Entry 6YWS (electron microscopy, 2.74 A resolution); this record covers chains A and E of the 45 polymer chains in the assembly.

# Chain A
Molecule: 3464-nt RNA strand
Organism: Neurospora crassa OR74A
Sequence (3464 nucleotides; numbered 1 to 3464 plus 28 insertion-coded residues; 28 numbers in that range are skipped by the numbering (no residue carries them; nothing is unmodelled there); the number before each row is that of its first residue; a row labelled like 1655A-1655Z holds insertion residues (1655A, then the next letters in order)):
     1 AAAUGUAAUG GAUAUAAAGC UUAUGUUUAU AUAUAUAGAC AUAUAUAAGU AUAUAAAGAG
    61 ACUACUACCA AUAGCUACAC UAUGUAUUAA GGAGAGUAUA ACUUAAUUUA UGUUUAUGAU
   121 UUUAUCAUAC CCCUAAAAAU GACACCGAGG AGCAAGGGUC GGGUUAGCAU CCUGGUUCGU
   181 ACACCUUGGU GACCUAGGCU AGUACCAGGU CCCCCUCUAA GGGACUUGUC CCCCUCUAAG
   241 GGACUUGCGU CGGUCCUAUC CUAGGCCGAA UAGGUGAAUA AAUACUUACG GACGGCCUUG
   301 GUCUGUCCUA GAGGUUAUCA ACAUAUGAAC UCUUAGAGAA AUUACUUAAU AAACGAAGUG
   361 AAUUGAAAUA UCUUAUUAAC UUCAGGAAAA GAAAUCAAAC GAGAUUCUAU GAUUAGUGUG
   421 AACGAAAAUA GAGCAGCCUA UUAAAAUAAG UAAAAUGGCU UUAAAGCUGU UUGAAUAUUG
   481 UGGGGAACCU UCCUCAAAGG CUAAAUAUAA UACAUGAGUU ACAGAGAAAA GUACCGUGAG
   541 GGAAAGCUUU GAAAUAGUAG UUUUAUAAGC AGCUCAAGCA AUAAGAAAGC GAGAGCGUAC
   601 CUUUUGCAUA AUGGGUCACC AAGUUAAUUU UAGAUGCGAG CGAAUUUAUU UAUGUUUUUA
   661 CUGAUUAAAC AAUAUAAUGA AUCAUAAUUA UUUUUGUAAC GAGUAUUAGU AUUAAAUCUU
   721 AAUUUAAUAU UAGUAUAAGU UUUCAGUAUG GCGGCUACAU AGCAUAAUCU AUGCAGCCAG
   781 CCAAUAAUUG GAUUUCCAAU CCAAUUUCGG UAAUAAAUAG AUGUGCAUAG UUAAACCGAU
   841 CAUUAAAAUA AUGAAUAGUG UCUAAAGUUA GACCCGAAGC CUGGUGAUCU UACUAUAGUC
   901 AGGACUAUAA AGGUCCGAAC GGGUUAUCGU UGCAAAGAUA UCCGAAGAAC UAUGGUAAGC
   961 GAGUGAAAGA CAACACUGAC UAGGAUAGCU GGUUUUCUGC GAAACCUAUA AUAGUAGGCA
  1021 AUUUAAGUAA CAUCUUAGUA GGUACAGAAC UUAAUCUCAG ACAAGAUGUA GAUUUUCAUA
  1081 CCUAUGUUUA GGUAUGAAAU GCAUUUUUUU UUGUAUACAU CGGGGGAUCG UGAAGAUUUU
  1141 AUCGGUGAGU AUGUAGACUC GGAAUGACAA AGAUGAAUCU UGAAUAAUCA GACAUAGAAU
  1201 GAUAAGGUUG UAUGUCAAAA GGGAAACAGC CCAGAACAAG AGUUAAGGUU CCAAAAUUAU
  1261 UAUUAAGUGA AAUAAAGAAA GUUUUUAUAU AAGUCGACAA GAAGAUGGGC UUGGAAGCAG
  1321 CCAUAAUUUA AAGAUCUCGU AACAGAGCAC UUGUUAAAUC UUAAAAGCAU CGAAAAUUUA
  1381 ACGGAUCUAA AUAAUAUACC GAAACCUUGU CCAUAUGUAA CAUUAGUAAU AAUAUGCUAU
  1441 UAAUGUUAUU UGAUGGGGUA GCAGAACGUU GAGUGAAUCU UAGAUUUUUU UUUUAUAACU
  1501 AAAUAUAGAU GAUAACUCAA GUGAGAAUGG UGACAUGAGU AACAAAAAAG AGUUUAAGGU
  1561 ACCUAAAAGG UAUCUUAGAG UCUCGCCUAA AGCUUAUGGC UACGUCAAGU AACGGCCUCU
  1621 AAGUUUAUAA UCUGAAGAUU AUGACGAUGA GAAAA
1655A-1655Z UAACGCGCAGAAGUGCGCUGCUUUGA
1656A-1656B UA
  1676 CUU
  1687 AUGGUACCAA CAUUUAAAAG UGAAAAUUGU GCAGGAAGGA UCAGUAUCCU UUCAUUCUUA
  1747 UGUGGGGGAG UGGACAAAAC UGAACAGAGU GUAUCUGAAC ACAGAUGAGU CCACACCCCC
  1807 CCCCAUGUAA UGAAUGAAUG ACAAACCGUA CCUAGAAUCU GAAACAAGUA AGCUAGUAGA
  1867 GAAUACGAAG GCGUGAAUGA GAUAACAAUC AUAAAGGAAC UCGGCAAACU AACUACCGUA
  1927 ACUUAGGGAU AAGGAGAGCU CAUUAGUCUC GAUUAAUACG AGUAAAAAGG AAGAAGCAUG
  1987 GAAUAUUGUU GUACGACUGU UUAAUUAAAA CAAAGCACUU UGCAAAAAGA CGAUAAGUCU
  2047 AAGUAUUGAG UGUGAUUUCU GCCCGAUGCC GGCUGGUUAA CGAAUUUUCU AAAUUGAAAA
  2107 AAAAUUUGGU UUCAGAGGAA CCCCCGGUUA AUGGCGGCCU UAGCGUGAGG GUCCUAAGGU
  2167 AGCGAAAUGC CUUGGCCGUU AAAUGCGGUC UUGCAUGAAU GAUGUAACGA UACAACAGCU
  2227 GUCUCUAUGA UUGACUCAGU GAAAUUGGAA UAACUGUGCA GAUACAGUUU ACCUCUAGUU
  2287 AGACGAGAAG ACCCUAUGCA GCUUUACUGU UACUAAUUAU UGAAUACGAU UCUGAAAAUU
  2347 UCCAGUGUAA AAGGUAAUCG AUAAGAUAUA AUUGAAACAC CUUUAUUUUU CUAUCGUAUU
  2407 AUUAAACCUU AAAUUAAGGA ACAAUUGUUA GAAGACAGUU UAUGCGGGGC ACAGGCCCCA
  2467 UAAAGAGUAA AUGGGUGUGU CUAAAAUUUA UAAAUUUAUG UUUGCAAUUU UUUAUAGUGA
  2527 UUAUAUAUCA AAUCAUCUUU AUGCUAUUCA UAGAGUGUAU UUAUUAUAUU CCUUGGGUAC
  2587 AGUAUAAAAA UUAUAUAUGU AUUAAUUUAC AUAUAUUUUU UCUAAGAAAU UAGGUAAGAU
  2647 UUUGUUUAUA GAGAAAUUAG AUGUAAAAAA AAAAUCUUAU GAGGGCGGUA UUUAAUAAUC
  2707 CGCUUCUAAU AUUUUUUUGU AGUUAUUAUU AUAAAUUUAA UAAUAAUCAU GUUUAUUACU
  2767 UAAAAAGCUU AAUGGCUUAA UCUUGCCUUA CUGUUUGAUU AACAACAAAU CUUACAGUCG
  2827 CGUAAGCGGG GCAUAGGAUC ACAAGAUACA AAAAGGAAAG AUCUUGGAUU UUUGGAAAAG
  2887 CUACGCUAGG GAUAACAGGC UAAUUUGCGC AAGAGUGUAC AAAAUGAGUG CGCGGUUUGG
  2947 CACCUCGAUG UCGGCUUGAC UAAUCCUCAU GGAUGCAGAA ACUAUGUAGG GUACGACUGU
  3007 UCGUCGAUUA AAAAGUUACA UGAGCUGGGU UAAAUACGUC GUGAGACAGU AUGGUUUCUA
  3067 UCUUCUAGAG GGAAUUAGAA UAUAAUAAGG AUUAACCUUU GUACGAAAGG AACAUGGGGU
  3127 ACUAUUGUUA UACCUAGUUG UAUAACAGUU UUAUUAACCU CUGGUUUACC UGUUGUUUAU
  3187 GUGCCUUAUA UUAAUUUCAU GUGUGAUGCU CCGCAAGGAU AUUACAGGGA UGUUACCGUC
  3247 ACUUGAGUAA AUACAAUAGC AUAAGCAUGG CAGGAAAGCU AAGUUAGUCA AAAAUAAGUG
  3307 CUGAAAGCAU AUAGGCACGA AAUUUACCUU AAGAUAUUUC UUAAAUAUAC GUAAGAAAAU
  3367 AUUACGUUAA UAGGCUUAGU UUGUAAUAAU CUAGAGAUUU UAAGGAACUA AGUACUAAUU
  3427 UUAUAAAAAA CUGAAUGAUU AAUAUAUCUU ACAUUUUC
Disordered / not traced: 1-4, 35-40, 121-309, 646-817, 1084-1089, 1129-1135, 1433-1437, 1655A-1655Z, 1656A-1656B, 1687, 1728-1828, 1959-1963, 2146-2155, 2493-2504, 2525-2528, 2561-2576, 2695-2703, 2738-2743, 2952-2957, 3135-3148, 3194-3231, 3460-3464
Ion coordination: Mg2+ site 1 near A105 (its only coordinating residue here); Mg2+ site 2 near A312 (its only coordinating residue here); Mg2+ site 3 near A328 (its only coordinating residue here); Mg2+ site 4 near A335 (its only coordinating residue here); Mg2+ site 5: A335, G336; Mg2+ site 6 near A367 (its only coordinating residue here); Mg2+ site 7 near G411 (its only coordinating residue here); Mg2+ site 8 near A415 (its only coordinating residue here); Mg2+ site 9: A448, A497; Mg2+ site 10: A453, G466; Mg2+ site 11 near A453 (its only coordinating residue here); Mg2+ site 12 near A465 (its only coordinating residue here); 126 more Mg2+ sites not listed; 9 more K+ sites not listed
Small-molecule neighbours:
  - NAD (nicotinamide-adenine-dinucleotide): A2755, G2757, U2758, U2759, U2760
  - spermine (SPM): G1248, U1249, U1250, C1251, A1270, A1271, C1382, G1383, G1384, U1392
From the paper describing this entry:
  - binding site for NAD: A2755, U2759

# Chain E
Protein: 50S ribosomal protein L5
Organism: Neurospora crassa OR74A
UniProtKB: Q1K6P0 (Q1K6P0_NEUCR); residues 1-352 here = UniProt positions 1-352
Amino-acid sequence (352 residues; row label = number of the first residue in the row):
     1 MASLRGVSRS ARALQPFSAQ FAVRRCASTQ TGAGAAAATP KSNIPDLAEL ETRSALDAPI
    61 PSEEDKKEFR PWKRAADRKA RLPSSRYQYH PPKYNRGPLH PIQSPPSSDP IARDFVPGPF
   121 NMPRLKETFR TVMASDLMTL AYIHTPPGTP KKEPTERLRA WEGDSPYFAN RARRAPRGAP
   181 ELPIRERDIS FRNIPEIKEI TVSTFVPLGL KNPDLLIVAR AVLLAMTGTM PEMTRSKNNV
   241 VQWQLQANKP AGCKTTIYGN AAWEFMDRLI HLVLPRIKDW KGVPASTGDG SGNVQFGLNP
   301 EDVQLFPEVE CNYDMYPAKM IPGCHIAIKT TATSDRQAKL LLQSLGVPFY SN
Disordered / not traced: 1-43
Small-molecule neighbours: NAD (nicotinamide-adenine-dinucleotide): Pro119, Asn121, Met122, Lys126, Arg130, Arg192, Asn260

# Chain A / chain E interface
Pairs across the interface (182):
  A1046(A) - Tyr167(E)  hydrogen bond to the base
  G1047(A) - Tyr167(E)  hydrogen bond to the sugar
  A1049(A) - Trp161(E)  phosphate contact
  A1049(A) - Arg171(E)  hydrogen bond to the sugar
  G1113(A) - Arg336(E)  salt bridge to the phosphate
  A1115(A) - Lys152(E)  phosphate contact
  A1117(A) - Arg177(E)  salt bridge to the phosphate
  A1117(A) - Gly178(E)  sugar contact
  G1147(A) - Gly178(E)  phosphate contact
  A1148(A) - Arg177(E)  hydrogen bond to the phosphate
  A1148(A) - Gly178(E)  hydrogen bond to the phosphate
  G1149(A) - Arg159(E)  salt bridge to the phosphate
  G1149(A) - Arg174(E)  salt bridge to the phosphate
  G1149(A) - Arg177(E)  salt bridge to the phosphate
  U1150(A) - Ala160(E)  base contact
  U1150(A) - Trp161(E)  base contact
  U1150(A) - Glu162(E)  hydrogen bond to the base
  U1150(A) - Phe168(E)  base contact
  U1150(A) - Arg174(E)  salt bridge to the phosphate
  C1160(A) - Tyr167(E)  hydrogen bond to the sugar
  C1160(A) - Asn170(E)  hydrogen bond to the sugar
  C1160(A) - Arg171(E)  hydrogen bond to the base
  G1161(A) - Pro166(E)  sugar contact
  G1161(A) - Tyr167(E)  hydrogen bond to the base
  G1161(A) - Asn170(E)  hydrogen bond to the phosphate
  U2505(A) - Ala80(E)  base contact
  U2505(A) - Arg81(E)  hydrogen bond to the sugar
  U2505(A) - Pro83(E)  base contact
  U2507(A) - Ser84(E)  hydrogen bond to the phosphate
  U2507(A) - Gln88(E)  base contact
  U2507(A) - His90(E)  hydrogen bond to the base
  U2508(A) - Ser85(E)  phosphate contact
  U2508(A) - Gln88(E)  phosphate contact
  U2509(A) - Arg78(E)  hydrogen bond to the sugar
  U2509(A) - Leu82(E)  base contact
  G2510(A) - Phe69(E)  base contact
  G2510(A) - Arg74(E)  salt bridge to the phosphate
  G2510(A) - Arg78(E)  salt bridge to the phosphate
  G2510(A) - Leu82(E)  sugar contact
  A2512(A) - Arg86(E)  hydrogen bond to the phosphate
  A2513(A) - Arg86(E)  salt bridge to the phosphate
  A2513(A) - Tyr87(E)  stacking on the base
  U2514(A) - Tyr87(E)  phosphate contact
  U2514(A) - Gln88(E)  hydrogen bond to the base
  U2514(A) - Tyr89(E)  base contact
  A2533(A) - Arg86(E)  salt bridge to the phosphate
  U2534(A) - Arg86(E)  salt bridge to the phosphate
  A2538(A) - Ile102(E)  sugar contact
  U2539(A) - Gln88(E)  hydrogen bond to the base
  U2539(A) - Tyr89(E)  base contact
  U2539(A) - His90(E)  hydrogen bond to the sugar
  U2539(A) - Pro91(E)  sugar contact
  U2539(A) - Pro92(E)  sugar contact
  U2539(A) - Ile102(E)  sugar contact
  C2540(A) - His90(E)  sugar contact
  C2540(A) - Pro91(E)  sugar contact
  C2540(A) - Pro92(E)  phosphate contact
  C2540(A) - Lys93(E)  hydrogen bond to the phosphate
  C2540(A) - Arg113(E)  phosphate contact
  A2541(A) - Lys93(E)  phosphate contact
  U2546(A) - Ala75(E)  base contact
  U2546(A) - Ala76(E)  base contact
  U2546(A) - Lys79(E)  hydrogen bond to the sugar
  A2547(A) - Lys79(E)  salt bridge to the phosphate
  A2587(A) - Arg70(E)  salt bridge to the phosphate
  A2587(A) - Trp72(E)  base contact
  G2588(A) - Lys66(E)  sugar contact
  G2588(A) - Phe69(E)  base contact
  G2588(A) - Arg70(E)  salt bridge to the phosphate
  G2588(A) - Pro71(E)  base contact
  G2588(A) - Trp72(E)  hydrogen bond to the phosphate
  U2589(A) - Lys66(E)  salt bridge to the phosphate
  A2590(A) - Trp72(E)  base contact
  A2630(A) - Ile217(E)  base contact
  A2630(A) - Arg220(E)  hydrogen bond to the base
  A2633(A) - Arg220(E)  salt bridge to the phosphate
  A2633(A) - Met233(E)  sugar contact
  A2633(A) - Pro250(E)  sugar contact
  A2634(A) - Arg235(E)  salt bridge to the phosphate
  A2635(A) - Arg235(E)  salt bridge to the phosphate
  A2635(A) - Asn248(E)  phosphate contact
  A2643(A) - Arg96(E)  sugar contact
  A2643(A) - Gly97(E)  sugar contact
  A2643(A) - Pro98(E)  phosphate contact
  G2644(A) - Pro98(E)  phosphate contact
  G2650(A) - Glu181(E)  hydrogen bond to the base
  U2651(A) - Pro180(E)  base contact
  U2651(A) - Glu181(E)  base contact
  U2653(A) - Gly288(E)  hydrogen bond to the sugar
  U2653(A) - Asp289(E)  base contact
  A2654(A) - Ser286(E)  phosphate contact
  A2654(A) - Thr287(E)  hydrogen bond to the sugar
  A2654(A) - Gly288(E)  hydrogen bond to the sugar
  A2654(A) - Gln295(E)  hydrogen bond to the sugar
  U2655(A) - Ser286(E)  hydrogen bond to the phosphate
  U2655(A) - Thr287(E)  phosphate contact
  U2655(A) - Gln295(E)  sugar contact
  U2655(A) - Phe296(E)  phosphate contact
  U2655(A) - Gly297(E)  hydrogen bond to the phosphate
  U2655(A) - His325(E)  hydrogen bond to the sugar
  A2656(A) - Phe205(E)  base contact
  A2656(A) - Gly297(E)  hydrogen bond to the phosphate
  A2656(A) - Leu298(E)  base contact
  A2656(A) - Asn299(E)  hydrogen bond to the sugar
  A2656(A) - Pro300(E)  base contact
  A2656(A) - Gly323(E)  base contact
  A2656(A) - Cys324(E)  base contact
  A2656(A) - His325(E)  base contact
  G2657(A) - Phe205(E)  hydrogen bond to the base
  G2657(A) - Pro207(E)  base contact
  G2657(A) - His325(E)  base contact
  A2658(A) - Pro207(E)  base contact
  G2659(A) - Trp243(E)  hydrogen bond to the base
  A2660(A) - Gln242(E)  base contact
  A2661(A) - Val240(E)  base contact
  A2661(A) - Gln242(E)  base contact
  A2661(A) - Trp243(E)  base contact
  A2662(A) - Phe205(E)  sugar contact
  A2662(A) - Pro207(E)  base contact
  A2662(A) - Trp243(E)  stacking on the base
  A2662(A) - Leu245(E)  sugar contact
  U2663(A) - Phe205(E)  sugar contact
  U2663(A) - Ser236(E)  phosphate contact
  U2663(A) - Lys237(E)  hydrogen bond to the phosphate
  U2663(A) - Asn238(E)  hydrogen bond to the phosphate
  U2663(A) - His325(E)  base contact
  U2664(A) - Thr201(E)  sugar contact
  U2664(A) - Ser203(E)  sugar contact
  U2664(A) - Thr234(E)  phosphate contact
  U2664(A) - Arg235(E)  phosphate contact
  U2664(A) - Lys237(E)  salt bridge to the phosphate
  U2664(A) - Lys254(E)  phosphate contact
  A2665(A) - Thr201(E)  sugar contact
  A2665(A) - Lys254(E)  salt bridge to the phosphate
  A2665(A) - Gln295(E)  base contact
  A2665(A) - Lys329(E)  hydrogen bond to the phosphate
  G2666(A) - Asp289(E)  hydrogen bond to the sugar
  G2666(A) - Ser291(E)  hydrogen bond to the sugar
  G2666(A) - Asn293(E)  sugar contact
  G2666(A) - Lys329(E)  salt bridge to the phosphate
  A2667(A) - Glu181(E)  base contact
  A2667(A) - Leu182(E)  hydrogen bond to the sugar
  A2667(A) - Pro183(E)  sugar contact
  A2667(A) - Ile184(E)  phosphate contact
  A2667(A) - Ser291(E)  sugar contact
  U2668(A) - Arg157(E)  hydrogen bond to the phosphate
  U2668(A) - Leu182(E)  sugar contact
  U2668(A) - Ile184(E)  phosphate contact
  G2669(A) - Ile184(E)  phosphate contact
  G2669(A) - Arg185(E)  hydrogen bond to the phosphate
  U2670(A) - Arg187(E)  salt bridge to the phosphate
  U2750(A) - Pro147(E)  phosphate contact
  A2751(A) - Pro147(E)  phosphate contact
  A2751(A) - Phe191(E)  sugar contact
  A2752(A) - Lys151(E)  salt bridge to the phosphate
  A2752(A) - Phe191(E)  sugar contact
  A2752(A) - Arg192(E)  sugar contact
  U2753(A) - Arg192(E)  sugar contact
  U2758(A) - Ser107(E)  base contact
  U2758(A) - Ser108(E)  hydrogen bond to the phosphate
  U2758(A) - Asp114(E)  base contact
  U2758(A) - Phe115(E)  base contact
  U2758(A) - Val116(E)  hydrogen bond to the base
  U2760(A) - Lys198(E)  phosphate contact
  U2760(A) - Tyr258(E)  stacking on the base
  U2760(A) - Gly259(E)  phosphate contact
  A2761(A) - Lys198(E)  salt bridge to the phosphate
  U2767(A) - Leu158(E)  phosphate contact
  U2767(A) - Arg173(E)  salt bridge to the phosphate
  A2768(A) - Leu158(E)  sugar contact
  A2768(A) - Ala172(E)  sugar contact
  A2768(A) - Arg173(E)  hydrogen bond to the sugar
  A2768(A) - Arg174(E)  sugar contact
  A2768(A) - Ala175(E)  base contact
  A2768(A) - Pro176(E)  base contact
  A2768(A) - Pro180(E)  base contact
  U2790(A) - Tyr94(E)  sugar contact
  G2791(A) - Tyr94(E)  sugar contact
  G2791(A) - Arg96(E)  hydrogen bond to the sugar
  U2829(A) - Leu99(E)  base contact
  U2829(A) - His100(E)  salt bridge to the phosphate
  U2829(A) - Pro101(E)  sugar contact
Also at the interface, not in a pair above, chain A (74 interface residues in all): A1048, U1112, U1116, G2506
Also at the interface, not in a pair above, chain E (111 interface residues in all): Asn95, Pro284, Gly290, Ala327

# In short
The interface between chain A and chain E involves 74 residues on one side and 111 on the other; the contacts
include 47 hydrogen bonds, 26 salt bridges and 3 aromatic stacking contacts. Polar pairs include
A1046(A)-Tyr167(E), U1150(A)-Glu162(E) and C1160(A)-Arg171(E). The paper reports a binding site for NAD at
A2755(A) and U2759(A).
Here chain A is a 3464-nt RNA strand and chain E is 50S ribosomal protein L5, both from Neurospora crassa
OR74A. Entry 6YWS (The structure of the large subunit of the mitoribosome from Neurospora crassa) was
determined by electron microscopy (same publication as 6YW5, 6YWE, 6YWV, 6YWX and 6YWY).
